Entry 6PB6 (electron microscopy, 4.29 A resolution (low resolution: residue-level contacts below are approximate; hydrogen-bond / salt-bridge calls are withheld)); this record covers chains H and 2 of the 10 polymer chains in the assembly.

[Chain H]
Protein: cAMP-activated global transcriptional regulator CRP
Organism: Escherichia coli
UniProtKB: P0ACK0 (CRP_ECO57); residues 0-209 here correspond to UniProt positions 1-210 (UniProt number = residue number + 1)
Sequence (210 residues; each row starts with the number of its first residue; numbering starts at 0):
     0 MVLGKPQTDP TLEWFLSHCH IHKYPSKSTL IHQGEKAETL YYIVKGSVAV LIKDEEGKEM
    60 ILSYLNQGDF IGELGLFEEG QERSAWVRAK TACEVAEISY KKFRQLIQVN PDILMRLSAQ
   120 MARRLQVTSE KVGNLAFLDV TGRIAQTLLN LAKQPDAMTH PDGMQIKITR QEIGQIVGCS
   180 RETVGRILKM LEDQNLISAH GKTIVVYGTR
Not modelled in the structure: 0-8, 206-209
Residues lining bound ligands: adenosine-3',5'-cyclic-monophosphate (CMP): Val49, Leu61, Ser62, Phe69, Ile70, Gly71, Glu72, Leu73, Gly74, Arg82, Ser83, Ala84, Val86, Arg123, Thr127, Lys130
Swiss-Prot annotation at these positions:
  - DNA-binding region: Ser179 to Arg185 (H-T-H motif)
  - region: His19 to His21 (Activating region 2 (AR2)), Lys52 to Glu58 (Activating region 3 (AR3)), Gln153 to Gly162 (Activating region 1 (AR1))
  - binding site (3',5'-cyclic AMP): Gly56 to Ser62, Gly71 to Leu73, Arg82, Ser83, Thr127, Ser128, Ala135, Phe136, Gln170 to Arg180
  - site (Activating region 2 (AR2)): Glu96, Lys101
  - modified residue: Lys100 (N6-acetyllysine)

[Chain 2]
Molecule: Synthetic template strand DNA
Sequence (78 nucleotides; each row starts with the number of its first residue):
     1 CGCCGCGTCA GACTCGTAGG ATTATAGCAT AAAAAAGATG CGAAAAATGT GATCTAGATC
    61 ACATTTTAGG CAAAAAAG

[How chain H and chain 2 interact]
Residue-residue contacts (7):
  Lys57(H) - DT59(2)
  Asp138(H) - DG57(2)
  Val139(H) - DG57(2)
  Gln170(H) - DA68(2)
  Thr182(H) - DA58(2)
  Arg185(H) - DA58(2)
  Arg185(H) - DT59(2)
Interface residues without a listed pair, chain H (7 interface residues in all): Thr168
Interface residues without a listed pair, chain 2 (5 interface residues in all): DT67

[Overview]
7 residues of chain H and 5 residues of chain 2 are in contact. Ligands of chain H:
adenosine-3',5'-cyclic-monophosphate. UniProt lists a DNA-binding region and 27 residues binding 3',5'-cyclic
AMP on chain H.
Here chain H is cAMP-activated global transcriptional regulator CRP (Escherichia coli) and chain 2 is
Synthetic template strand DNA. Entry 6PB6 (The E. coli class-II CAP-dependent transcription activation complex
at the state 2) was determined by electron microscopy, deposited together with 6PB4 and 6PB5.
